PDB entry 3HMX | X-ray diffraction, 3.00 A resolution | chains L and H of the 4 polymer chains in the assembly

Chain L:
Protein: Ustekinumab fab light chain
Organism: Homo sapiens
Notes: antibody fragment or engineered binder
Sequence (214 residues; each row starts with the number of its first residue):
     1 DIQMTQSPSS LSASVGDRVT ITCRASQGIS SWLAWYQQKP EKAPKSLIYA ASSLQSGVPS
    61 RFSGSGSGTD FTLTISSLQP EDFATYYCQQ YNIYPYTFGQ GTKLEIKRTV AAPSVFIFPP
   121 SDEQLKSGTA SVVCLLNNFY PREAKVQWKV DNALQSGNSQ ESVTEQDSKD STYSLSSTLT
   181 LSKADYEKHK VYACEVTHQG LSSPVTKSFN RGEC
Disulfide bonds: Cys23-Cys88, Cys134-Cys194

Chain H:
Protein: Ustekinumab fab heavy chain
Organism: Homo sapiens
Notes: antibody fragment or engineered binder
Sequence (226 residues; row label = number of the first residue in the row):
     1 EVQLVQSGAE VKKPGESLKI SCKGSGYSFT TYWLGWVRQM PGKGLDWIGI MSPVDSDIRY
    61 SPSFQGQVTM SVDKSITTAY LQWNSLKASD TAMYYCARRR PGQGYFDFWG QGTLVTVSSS
   121 STKGPSVFPL APSSKSTSGG TAALGCLVKD YFPEPVTVSW NSGALTSGVH TFPAVLQSSG
   181 LYSLSSVVTV PSSSLGTQTY ICNVNHKPSN TKVDKRVEPK SCDKTH
Disordered / not traced: 137-139, 221-226
Disulfide bonds: Cys22-Cys96, Cys146-Cys202

How chain L and chain H interact:
Contacting residue pairs (73):
  Trp32(L) with Gln103(H)
  Ala34(L) with Tyr105(H), hydrophobic
  Tyr36(L) with Tyr105(H); Phe106(H), hydrogen bond (side chain-backbone); Trp109(H)
  Gln38(L) with Gln39(H); Tyr95(H), hydrogen bond
  Lys42(L) with Tyr95(H), hydrogen bond (backbone-side chain)
  Ala43(L) with Tyr95(H), hydrophobic; Gly110(H)
  Pro44(L) with Trp109(H)
  Ser46(L) with Phe106(H), hydrogen bond (side chain-backbone); Asp107(H), hydrogen bond (side chain-backbone); Trp109(H), hydrogen bond
  Tyr49(L) with Arg100(H); Gln103(H); Tyr105(H), hydrophobic
  Gln55(L) with Tyr105(H), hydrogen bond; Asp107(H), hydrogen bond (side chain-backbone); Phe108(H)
  Tyr87(L) with Gln39(H); Lys43(H); Leu45(H), hydrophobic
  Gln89(L) with Trp47(H); Tyr105(H)
  Tyr91(L) with Gln103(H), hydrogen bond; Tyr105(H), hydrophobic
  Tyr94(L) with Trp47(H), hydrophobic; Arg59(H); Arg99(H)
  Pro95(L) with Trp47(H), hydrophobic; Ser61(H); Pro62(H)
  Tyr96(L) with Trp47(H); Gly104(H)
  Phe98(L) with Leu45(H); Trp47(H), hydrophobic
  Phe116(L) with Ala143(H), hydrophobic
  Phe118(L) with Leu130(H); Ala131(H); Ala143(H); Leu144(H), hydrophobic
  Ser121(L) with Phe128(H); Pro129(H)
  Glu123(L) with Phe128(H); Pro129(H); Lys215(H), salt bridge
  Gln124(L) with Phe128(H)
  Thr129(L) with Lys149(H)
  Ser131(L) with Leu147(H); Lys149(H)
  Val133(L) with Leu130(H), hydrophobic
  Leu135(L) with Phe172(H), hydrophobic; Val187(H), hydrophobic
  Asn137(L) with His170(H); Thr189(H)
  Asn138(L) with His170(H), hydrogen bond
  Gln160(L) with Val175(H); Leu176(H), hydrogen bond (side chain-backbone); Gln177(H)
  Glu161(L) with Val175(H)
  Ser162(L) with Phe172(H); Pro173(H), hydrogen bond (side chain-backbone); Val175(H)
  Val163(L) with Pro173(H)
  Thr164(L) with Phe172(H)
  Ser174(L) with His170(H), hydrogen bond; Phe172(H)
  Leu175(L) with Phe172(H), hydrophobic
  Ser176(L) with Phe172(H)
  Glu213(L) with Ser134(H); Lys220(H)
  Cys214(L) with Lys220(H)
Interface residues without a listed pair, chain L (43 interface residues in all): Asp1, Glu41, Ala50, Pro119, Asp167
Interface residues without a listed pair, chain H (45 interface residues in all): Val37, Gly44, Asp46, Ser63, Gln111, Val127, Thr141, Ala142

Summary:
Chain L and chain H form an interface of 43 and 45 residues respectively; the contacts include 13 hydrogen
bonds and 1 salt bridge. Polar contacts include Glu123(L)-Lys215(H), Tyr36(L)-Phe106(H) and Gln38(L)-Tyr95(H).
Chain L is Ustekinumab fab light chain and chain H is Ustekinumab fab heavy chain, both from Homo sapiens; the
structure, Crystal structure of ustekinumab FAB/IL-12 complex, was determined by X-ray diffraction (same
publication as 3HMW).
